PDB entry 8KG9 | electron microscopy, 4.52 A resolution (low resolution: residue-level contacts below are approximate; hydrogen-bond / salt-bridge calls are withheld) | chains 2 and 5 of the 18 polymer chains in the assembly

[Chain 2]
Molecule: DNA replication licensing factor MCM2
From: Saccharomyces cerevisiae
UniProt: A0A6A5Q1S9 (A0A6A5Q1S9_YEASX); residue numbers follow UniProt; this construct covers 1-868
Amino-acid sequence (868 residues; row label = number of the first residue in the row):
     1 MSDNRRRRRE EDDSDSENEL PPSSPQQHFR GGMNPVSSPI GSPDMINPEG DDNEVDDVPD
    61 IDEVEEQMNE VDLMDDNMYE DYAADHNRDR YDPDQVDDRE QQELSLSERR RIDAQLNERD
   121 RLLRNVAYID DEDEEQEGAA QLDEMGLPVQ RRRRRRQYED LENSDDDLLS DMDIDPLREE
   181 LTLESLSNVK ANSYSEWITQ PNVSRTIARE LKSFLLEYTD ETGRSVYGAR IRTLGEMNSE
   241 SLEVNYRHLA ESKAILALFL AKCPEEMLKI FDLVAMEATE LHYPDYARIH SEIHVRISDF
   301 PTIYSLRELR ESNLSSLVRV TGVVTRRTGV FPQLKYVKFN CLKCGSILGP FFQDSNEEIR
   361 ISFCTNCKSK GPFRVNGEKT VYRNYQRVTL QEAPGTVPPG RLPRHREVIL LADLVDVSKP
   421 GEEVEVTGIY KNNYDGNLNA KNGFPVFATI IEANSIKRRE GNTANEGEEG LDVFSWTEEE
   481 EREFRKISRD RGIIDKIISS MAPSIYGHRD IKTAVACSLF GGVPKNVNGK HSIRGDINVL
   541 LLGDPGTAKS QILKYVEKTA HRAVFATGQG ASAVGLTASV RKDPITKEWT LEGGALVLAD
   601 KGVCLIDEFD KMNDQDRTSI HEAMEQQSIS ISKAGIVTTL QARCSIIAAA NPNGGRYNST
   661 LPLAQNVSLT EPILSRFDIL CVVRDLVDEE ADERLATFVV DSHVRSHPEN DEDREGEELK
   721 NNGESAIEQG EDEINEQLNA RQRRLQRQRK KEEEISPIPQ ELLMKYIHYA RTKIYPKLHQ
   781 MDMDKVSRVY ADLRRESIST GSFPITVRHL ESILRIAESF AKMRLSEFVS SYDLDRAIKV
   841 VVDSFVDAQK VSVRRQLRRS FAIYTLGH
Not modelled in the structure: 1-173, 711-737
Ion coordination: Zn2+: Cys341, Cys344, Cys364, Cys367
Ligand contacts:
  - ADP (adenosine-5'-diphosphate): Ser504, Ile505, Tyr506, His508, Asp544, Pro545, Gly546, Thr547, Ala548, Lys549, Ser550, Gln551, Asn651, Leu695, Phe698, Val699
  - ATP-gamma-S (AGS; phosphothiophosphoric acid-adenylate ester): His531, Glu625, Arg676, Val807, Arg808, Glu811

[Chain 5]
Molecule: Minichromosome maintenance protein 5
From: Saccharomyces cerevisiae S288C
Notes: EC 3.6.4.12
UniProt: P29496 (MCM5_YEAST); residues 1-775 here = UniProt positions 1-775
Amino-acid sequence (775 residues; numbered 1 to 775; the number before each row is that of its first residue):
     1 MSFDRPEIYS APVLQGESPN DDDNTEIIKS FKNFILEFRL DSQFIYRDQL RNNILVKNYS
    61 LTVNMEHLIG YNEDIYKKLS DEPSDIIPLF ETAITQVAKR ISILSRAQSA NNNDKDPENT
   121 SMDTDSLLLN SLPTFQLILN SNANQIPLRD LDSEHVSKIV RLSGIIISTS VLSSRATYLS
   181 IMCRNCRHTT SITINNFNSI TGNTVSLPRS CLSTIESESS MANESNIGDE STKKNCGPDP
   241 YIIIHESSKF IDQQFLKLQE IPELVPVGEM PRNLTMTCDR YLTNKVIPGT RVTIVGIYSI
   301 YNSKNGAGSG RSGGGNGGSG VAIRTPYIKI LGIQSDVETS SIWNSVTMFT EEEEEEFLQL
   361 SRNPKLYEIL TNSIAPSIFG NEDIKKAIVC LLMGGSKKIL PDGMRLRGDI NVLLLGDPGT
   421 AKSQLLKFVE KVSPIAVYTS GKGSSAAGLT ASVQRDPMTR EFYLEGGAMV LADGGVVCID
   481 EFDKMRDEDR VAIHEAMEQQ TISIAKAGIT TVLNSRTSVL AAANPIYGRY DDLKSPGDNI
   541 DFQTTILSRF DMIFIVKDDH NEERDISIAN HVINIHTGNA NAMQNQQEEN GSEISIEKMK
   601 RYITYCRLKC APRLSPQAAE KLSSNFVTIR KQLLINELES TERSSIPITI RQLEAIIRIT
   661 ESLAKLELSP IAQERHVDEA IRLFQASTMD AASQDPIGGL NQASGTSLSE IRRFEQELKR
   721 RLPIGWSTSY QTLRREFVDT HRFSQLALDK ALYALEKHET IQLRHQGQNI YRSGV
Not modelled in the structure: 1-19, 108-128, 200-202, 214-234, 305-319, 697-705, 760-770
Swiss-Prot annotation at these positions:
  - motif: Ser548 to Asp551 (Arginine finger)
  - binding site (ATP): Gly416 to Ser423
  - mutagenesis: Lys422 (K422A: Loss of MCM2-7 complex helicase activity)
Ion coordination: Zn2+: Cys183, Cys186, Cys211, Cys236; Mg2+: Ser423, Asp480 (together with ATP-gamma-S)
Ligand contacts:
  - ADP (adenosine-5'-diphosphate): Glu498, Arg549, Leu653, Ile657
  - ATP-gamma-S (AGS; phosphothiophosphoric acid-adenylate ester): Ser377, Ile378, Phe379, Asn381, Asp417, Pro418, Gly419, Thr420, Ala421, Lys422, Ser423, Gln424, Lys427, Asn524, Ile568, Val572

[Interface between chain 2 and chain 5]
Pairs across the interface - 61 pairs, chain 2 then chain 5:
  Val330(2) - Arg272(5)
  Phe331(2) - Ile323(5)
  Pro332(2) - Ser153(5)
  Pro332(2) - Tyr298(5)
  Pro332(2) - Ala322(5)
  Pro332(2) - Ile323(5)
  Gln333(2) - Val321(5)
  Gln333(2) - Ala322(5)
  Gln333(2) - Ile323(5)
  Leu334(2) - Ala322(5)
  Leu342(2) - Arg209(5)
  Gln353(2) - Val321(5)
  Ser355(2) - Val321(5)
  Asn356(2) - Val321(5)
  Glu357(2) - Val321(5)
  Lys379(2) - Ser157(5)
  Tyr382(2) - Ser153(5)
  Tyr382(2) - Val156(5)
  Arg383(2) - Ser153(5)
  Asn384(2) - Ser153(5)
  Tyr385(2) - Gly320(5)
  Tyr385(2) - Ile323(5)
  Arg387(2) - Gly320(5)
  Lys419(2) - Gly268(5)
  Lys419(2) - Glu269(5)
  Lys525(2) - Ile575(5)
  Lys525(2) - His576(5)
  Lys525(2) - Thr577(5)
  Lys525(2) - Asn581(5)
  Val527(2) - Ile575(5)
  Asn528(2) - Pro376(5)
  Asn528(2) - Asn585(5)
  Lys530(2) - Lys431(5)
  His531(2) - Gln424(5)
  Lys587(2) - Pro457(5)
  Glu622(2) - Ser440(5)
  Glu622(2) - Glu481(5)
  Gln626(2) - Lys427(5)
  Gln626(2) - Asp480(5)
  Ser630(2) - Gly443(5)
  Ile631(2) - Gly443(5)
  Ser632(2) - Gly443(5)
  Ser632(2) - Ser444(5)
  Ser632(2) - Ser445(5)
  Lys633(2) - Ser445(5)
  Ala634(2) - Gln454(5)
  Gly635(2) - Gln454(5)
  Leu778(2) - His576(5)
  Leu778(2) - Thr577(5)
  His779(2) - Asn579(5)
  Met781(2) - Thr577(5)
  Met781(2) - Asn579(5)
  Val786(2) - Ile573(5)
  Ser787(2) - Ile566(5)
  Ser787(2) - Asn570(5)
  Tyr790(2) - Asp565(5)
  Arg794(2) - Asp565(5)
  Arg808(2) - Gly419(5)
  Leu810(2) - Ala569(5)
  Leu814(2) - His576(5)
  Glu818(2) - His576(5)
Interface residues without a listed pair, chain 2 (55 interface residues in all): Glu358, Ala412, Asn526, Ser532, Ile533, Lys601, Thr618, Glu671, Met783, Ala791, Thr806, Val807, Glu811
Interface residues without a listed pair, chain 5 (48 interface residues in all): Asp152, Glu154, Val267, Arg324, Ser377, Pro418, Glu465, Lys484, Tyr527, Ile568, Val572, Gly578

[Summary]
The interface between chain 2 and chain 5 involves 55 residues on one side and 48 on the other. ATP-gamma-S is
bound between chain 2 and chain 5. Chain 2 binds ADP. Chain 5 binds ADP.
Chain 2 is DNA replication licensing factor MCM2 (Saccharomyces cerevisiae) and chain 5 is Minichromosome
maintenance protein 5 (Saccharomyces cerevisiae S288C); the structure, Yeast replisome in state III, was
determined by electron microscopy (same publication as 8W7S, 8KG6, 8KG8 and 8W7M).
